3O3B - chains A and B of the 3 polymer chains in the assembly; structure by X-ray diffraction, 1.90 A resolution.

# Chain A
Protein: HLA class I histocompatibility antigen, A-2 alpha chain
From: Homo sapiens
UniProtKB: P01892 (1A02_HUMAN); residues 1-275 here correspond to UniProt positions 25-299 (UniProt number = residue number + 24)
Amino-acid sequence (275 residues; row label = number of the first residue in the row):
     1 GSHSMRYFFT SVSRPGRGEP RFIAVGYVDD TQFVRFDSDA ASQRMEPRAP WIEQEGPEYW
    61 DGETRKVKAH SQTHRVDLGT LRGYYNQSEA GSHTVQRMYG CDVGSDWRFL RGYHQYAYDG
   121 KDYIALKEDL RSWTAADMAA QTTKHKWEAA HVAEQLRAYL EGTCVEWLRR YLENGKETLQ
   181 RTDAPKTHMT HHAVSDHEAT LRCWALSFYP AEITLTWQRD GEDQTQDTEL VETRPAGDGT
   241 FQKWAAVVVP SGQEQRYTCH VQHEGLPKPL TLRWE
Cystine bridges: C101-C164, C203-C259
From the paper describing this entry:
  - contacts within the chain: E63-K66 (salt bridge)

# Chain B
Protein: Beta-2-microglobulin
From: Homo sapiens
UniProtKB: P61769 (B2MG_HUMAN); residues 1-99 here correspond to UniProt positions 21-119 (UniProt number = residue number + 20)
Amino-acid sequence (100 residues; numbered 0 to 99; the number before each row is that of its first residue; numbering starts at 0):
     0 MIQRTPKIQV YSRHPAENGK SNFLNCYVSG FHPSDIEVDL LKNGERIEKV EHSDLSFSKD
    60 WSFYLLYYTE FTPTEKDEYA CRVNHVTLSQ PKIVKWDRDM
Sequence notes: initiating methionine (0)
Swiss-Prot annotation at these positions:
  - modified residue: Q2 (Pyrrolidone carboxylic acid)
  - glycosylation: I1 (N-linked (Glc) (glycation) isoleucine), K19 (N-linked (Glc) (glycation) lysine), K41 (N-linked (Glc) (glycation) lysine), K48 (N-linked (Glc) (glycation) lysine), K58 (N-linked (Glc) (glycation) lysine), K91 (N-linked (Glc) (glycation) lysine), K94 (N-linked (Glc) (glycation) lysine)
Cystine bridges: C25-C80

# Interface between chain A and chain B
Contacting residue pairs - 54 pairs, chain A then chain B:
  F8(A) with F56(B)
  F9(A) with F56(B)
  T10(A) with L54(B); F56(B); F62(B)
  V12(A) with S33(B)
  I23(A) with L54(B)
  V25(A) with D53(B); L54(B); S55(B)
  Y27(A) with S55(B); Y63(B), hydrogen bond
  Q32(A) with D53(B), hydrogen bond
  R35(A) with D53(B), salt bridge
  R48(A) with D53(B), salt bridge
  S92(A) with M0(B)
  H93(A) with M0(B)
  Q96(A) with H31(B), hydrogen bond; F56(B); W60(B), hydrogen bond (side chain-backbone); F62(B)
  R97(A) with F56(B)
  Q115(A) with W60(B)
  Y116(A) with W60(B)
  A117(A) with W60(B), hydrophobic
  D119(A) with M0(B); I1(B); H31(B)
  G120(A) with I1(B); H31(B)
  K121(A) with I1(B)
  D122(A) with W60(B), hydrogen bond
  T190(A) with M99(B), hydrogen bond (side chain-backbone)
  H192(A) with D98(B), hydrogen bond (side chain-backbone)
  R202(A) with M99(B), hydrogen bond (side chain-backbone)
  W204(A) with M99(B), hydrogen bond (side chain-backbone)
  V231(A) with Q8(B)
  E232(A) with Q8(B), hydrogen bond (backbone-side chain); S28(B)
  T233(A) with Y26(B)
  R234(A) with Q8(B), hydrogen bond; Y10(B); Y26(B)
  P235(A) with Y10(B), hydrogen bond (backbone-side chain); N24(B); Y26(B)
  A236(A) with R12(B), hydrogen bond (backbone-side chain); N24(B), hydrogen bond (backbone-side chain)
  G237(A) with R12(B), hydrogen bond (backbone-side chain)
  D238(A) with R12(B)
  Q242(A) with Y10(B); S11(B); R12(B), hydrogen bond (side chain-backbone)
  W244(A) with M99(B), hydrophobic
Interface residues without a listed pair, chain A (37 interface residues in all): T94, M98
Interface residues without a listed pair, chain B (24 interface residues in all): H13, H51, D59, L65

# In short
37 residues of chain A and 24 residues of chain B are in contact, with 16 hydrogen bonds and 2 salt bridges.
Among the polar pairs are R35(A)-D53(B), R48(A)-D53(B) and Y27(A)-Y63(B). From the paper: contacts within the
chain involving E63(A) and K66(A).
Chain A is HLA class I histocompatibility antigen, A-2 alpha chain and chain B is Beta-2-microglobulin, both
from Homo sapiens; the structure, Human Class I MHC HLA-A2 in complex with the Peptidomimetic ELA-1.1, was
determined by X-ray diffraction, deposited together with 3O3A, 3O3D and 3O3E.
